8TLQ - chains B and T of the 8 polymer chains in the assembly; structure by electron microscopy, 3.53 A resolution.

# Chain B
Name: DNA repair protein REV1
Organism: Saccharomyces cerevisiae
Notes: EC 2.7.7.-
UniProt: P12689 (REV1_YEAST); residue numbers follow UniProt; this construct covers 1-985
Chain sequence (985 residues; each row starts with the number of its first residue):
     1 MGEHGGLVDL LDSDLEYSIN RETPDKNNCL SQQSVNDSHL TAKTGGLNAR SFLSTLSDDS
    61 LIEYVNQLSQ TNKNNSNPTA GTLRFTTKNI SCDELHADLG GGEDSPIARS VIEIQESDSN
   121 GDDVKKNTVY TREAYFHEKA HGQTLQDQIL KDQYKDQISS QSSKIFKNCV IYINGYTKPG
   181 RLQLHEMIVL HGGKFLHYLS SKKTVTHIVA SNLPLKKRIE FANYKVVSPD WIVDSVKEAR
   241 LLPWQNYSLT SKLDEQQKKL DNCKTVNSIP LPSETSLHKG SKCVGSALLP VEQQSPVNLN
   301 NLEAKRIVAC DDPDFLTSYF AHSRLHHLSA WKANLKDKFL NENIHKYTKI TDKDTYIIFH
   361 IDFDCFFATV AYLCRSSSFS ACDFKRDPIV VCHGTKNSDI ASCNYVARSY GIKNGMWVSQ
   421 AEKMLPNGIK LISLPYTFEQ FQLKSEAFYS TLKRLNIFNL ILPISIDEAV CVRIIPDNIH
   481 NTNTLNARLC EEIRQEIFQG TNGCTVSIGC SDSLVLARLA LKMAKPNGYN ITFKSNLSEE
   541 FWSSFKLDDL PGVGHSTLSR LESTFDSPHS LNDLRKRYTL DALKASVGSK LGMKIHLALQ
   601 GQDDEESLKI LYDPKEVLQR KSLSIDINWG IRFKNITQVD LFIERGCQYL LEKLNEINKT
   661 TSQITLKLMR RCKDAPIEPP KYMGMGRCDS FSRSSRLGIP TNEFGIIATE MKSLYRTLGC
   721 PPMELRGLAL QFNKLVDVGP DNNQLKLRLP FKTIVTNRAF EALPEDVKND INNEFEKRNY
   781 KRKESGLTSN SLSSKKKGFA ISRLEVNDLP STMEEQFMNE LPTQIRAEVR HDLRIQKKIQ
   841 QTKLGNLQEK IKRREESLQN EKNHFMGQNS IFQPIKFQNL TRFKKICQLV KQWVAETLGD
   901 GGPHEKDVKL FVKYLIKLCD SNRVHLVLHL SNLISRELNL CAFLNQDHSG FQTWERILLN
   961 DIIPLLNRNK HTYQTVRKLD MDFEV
Not modelled in the structure: 1-127, 252-861
Curated features (UniProtKB/Swiss-Prot):
  - region (Interaction with target DNA): Tyr-319 to Ser-329, Thr-395 to Asn-397, Gly-554 to Thr-557, Arg-620 to Asn-628
  - binding site (dCTP): Arg-324, Asp-362 to Phe-366, Ser-402 to Arg-408, Asn-414, Asp-467
  - binding site (Mg(2+)): Asp-362, Phe-363, Asp-467, Glu-468
  - site (Interaction with target DNA): Lys-681, Ser-692, Ser-694
  - mutagenesis: Gly-193 (G193R: Loss of activity), Asp-467 to Glu-468 (Loss of dCTP transferase activity)

# Chain T
Molecule: 30-nt DNA strand
Notes: fragment: 5'-D(P*CP*CP*CP*TP*CP*CP*CP*CP*TP*AP*C)-3' modeled
Sequence (30 nucleotides; numbered 0 to 29; the number before each row is that of its first residue; numbering starts at 0):
     0 TAATGGTAGG GGAGGGAATC CCTCCCCTAC
Not modelled in the structure: 0, 16-29

# Interface between chain B and chain T
Contacting residue pairs - 8 pairs, chain B then chain T:
  Arg-132(B) / DG5(T)  salt bridge to the phosphate
  Tyr-135(B) / DG5(T)  hydrogen bond to the phosphate
  Tyr-135(B) / DT6(T)  hydrogen bond to the phosphate
  Lys-139(B) / DT6(T)  phosphate contact
  Lys-139(B) / DA7(T)  salt bridge to the phosphate
  Tyr-172(B) / DG8(T)  phosphate contact
  Lys-216(B) / DG10(T)  salt bridge to the phosphate
  Lys-217(B) / DG9(T)  salt bridge to the phosphate
Other interface residues (no listed pair), chain B (7 interface residues in all): Phe-136

# Overview
Chain B and chain T form an interface of 7 and 6 residues respectively, with 2 hydrogen bonds and 4 salt
bridges. Polar contacts include Tyr-135(B)/DG5(T), Tyr-135(B)/DT6(T) and Arg-132(B)/DG5(T).
Chain B is DNA repair protein REV1 (Saccharomyces cerevisiae) and chain T is a 30-nt DNA strand; the
structure, Cryo-EM structure of the Rev1-Polzeta-DNA-dCTP complex, was determined by electron microscopy (same
publication as 8TLT).
